Entry 8Y9F (electron microscopy, 3.30 A resolution); this record covers chains B and I of the 6 polymer chains in the assembly.

== Chain B ==
Name: Tubulin alpha-3 chain
Source organism: Caenorhabditis elegans
Notes: EC 3.6.5.-; engineered mutation(s): K40Aly
UniProtKB: P91910 (TBA3_CAEEL); residue numbers follow UniProt; this construct covers 1-450
Amino-acid sequence (450 residues; numbered 1 to 450; the number before each row is that of its first residue):
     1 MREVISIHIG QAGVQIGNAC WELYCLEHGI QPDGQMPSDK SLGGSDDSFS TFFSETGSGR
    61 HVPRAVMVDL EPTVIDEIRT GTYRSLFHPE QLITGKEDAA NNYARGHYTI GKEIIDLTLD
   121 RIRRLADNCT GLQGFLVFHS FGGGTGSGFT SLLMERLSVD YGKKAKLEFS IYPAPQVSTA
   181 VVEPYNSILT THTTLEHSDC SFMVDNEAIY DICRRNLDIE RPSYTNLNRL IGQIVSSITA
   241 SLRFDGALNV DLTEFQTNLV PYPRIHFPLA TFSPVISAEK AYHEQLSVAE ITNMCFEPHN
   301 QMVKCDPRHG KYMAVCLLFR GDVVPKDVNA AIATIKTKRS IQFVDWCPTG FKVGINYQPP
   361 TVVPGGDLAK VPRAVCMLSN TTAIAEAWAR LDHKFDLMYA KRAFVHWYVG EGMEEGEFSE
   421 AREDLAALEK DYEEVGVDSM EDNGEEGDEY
Disordered / not traced: 440-450
Modified positions: K40 (N(6)-acetyllysine; ALY)
Ligand contacts: GTP (guanosine-5'-triphosphate): G10, Q11, A12, Q15, D69, E71, D98, A99, A100, N101, S140, G142, G143, G144, T145, G146, I171, T179, E183, N206, Y224, L227, N228, I231

== Chain I ==
Name: Alpha-tubulin N-acetyltransferase 2
Source organism: Caenorhabditis elegans
Notes: EC 2.3.1.108
UniProtKB: Q23192 (ATAT2_CAEEL); residues 1-263 here = UniProt positions 1-263
Amino-acid sequence (263 residues; numbered 1 to 263; the number before each row is that of its first residue):
     1 MEIAFDLSTI FTDNIQRLTR TDLLKYGPKR YWAVAQSIDC LGEMSSKFHG WKRVITMYDK
    61 IVDHDEEQTT YIMWEKVNGS KSILKGLLRV GYKTLYLTDN EQNQYMEKAM CILDFFVVPT
   121 EQRSGNGFKM FDEMLKAENV TVDQCAFDKP SAALQQFLEK YYDRKDLVWQ SNKYALCSNF
   181 FIGRHPTVPF TPRQTKRASR ASSAVSSHAS SRNTSPIGRN RPRHDSVADL MRQDMLAGVR
   241 AEVDPNSPTG LKNARDFGHR RIW
Disordered / not traced: 1-210

== Interface between chain B and chain I ==
Residue-residue contacts (13):
  S45(B) - T249(I)
  D245(B) - P248(I)
  D245(B) - T249(I)
  G246(B) - K252(I)
  A247(B) - D256(I)
  N249(B) - K252(I)
  D322(B) - R255(I)  salt bridge
  V323(B) - R255(I)  hydrogen bond (backbone-side chain)
  Y357(B) - P248(I)
  Y357(B) - L251(I)  hydrophobic
  Y357(B) - K252(I)
  Y357(B) - R255(I)
  Y357(B) - D256(I)
Also at the interface, not in a pair above, chain B (10 interface residues in all): V324, Q358

== Summary ==
10 residues of chain B and 6 residues of chain I are in contact; the contacts include 1 hydrogen bond and 1
salt bridge. Among the polar pairs are D322(B)-R255(I) and V323(B)-R255(I). Ligands of chain B: GTP.
Here chain B is Tubulin alpha-3 chain and chain I is Alpha-tubulin N-acetyltransferase 2, both from
Caenorhabditis elegans. Entry 8Y9F (ATAT-2 bound MEC-12/MEC-7 microtubule) was determined by electron
microscopy (same publication as 8YAJ, 8YAL and 8YAR).
